2V12 - chains C and O; structure by X-ray diffraction, 3.20 A resolution.

# Chain C (and O)
Protein: Renin
Source organism: Homo sapiens
Notes: EC 3.4.23.15; chain O of this document is another copy of the same molecule, construct and numbering; everything in this record applies to it too
UniProtKB: P00797 (RENI_HUMAN); residues 1-340 here correspond to UniProt positions 67-406 (UniProt number = residue number + 66)
Amino-acid sequence (340 residues; row label = number of the first residue in the row):
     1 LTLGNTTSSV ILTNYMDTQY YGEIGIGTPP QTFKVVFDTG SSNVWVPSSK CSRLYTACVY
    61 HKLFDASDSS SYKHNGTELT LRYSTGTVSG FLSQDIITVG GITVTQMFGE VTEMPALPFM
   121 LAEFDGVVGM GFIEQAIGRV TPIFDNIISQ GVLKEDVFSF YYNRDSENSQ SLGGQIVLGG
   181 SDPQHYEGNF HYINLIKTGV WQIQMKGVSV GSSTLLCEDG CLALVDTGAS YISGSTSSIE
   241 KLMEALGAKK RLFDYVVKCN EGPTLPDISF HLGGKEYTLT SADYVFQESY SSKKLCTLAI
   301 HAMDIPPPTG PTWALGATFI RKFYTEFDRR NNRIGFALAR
Not modelled in the structure: 1-3, 168-170 (chain O: 1-4, 167-170)
Disulfide bonds: Cys51-Cys58, Cys217-Cys221, Cys259-Cys296
Residues lining bound ligands: C39 (N-[(2S,4S,5S,7R)-4-amino-8-(butylamino)-5-hydroxy-7-methyl-2-(1-methylethyl)-8-oxooctyl]-2-(3-methoxypropoxy)benzamide): Thr18, Gln19, Tyr20, Val36, Asp38, Gly40, Ser41, Ser42, Asn43, Arg82, Tyr83, Ser84, Thr85, Pro118, Phe119, Leu121, Ala122, Phe124, Val127, Gln135, Ile137, Tyr162, Leu224, Asp226, Thr227, Gly228, Ala229, Ser230, Ile305, Ala317
Curated features (UniProtKB/Swiss-Prot):
  - active site: Asp38, Asp226
  - glycosylation (N-linked (GlcNAc...) asparagine): Asn5, Asn75

# How chain C and chain O interact
Residue-residue contacts (21):
  Asp165(C) - Ser171(O)  hydrogen bond (backbone-backbone)
  Ser171(C) - Gln184(O)
  Glu187(C) - Ser8(O)
  Glu187(C) - Ser9(O)  hydrogen bond (side chain-backbone)
  Glu187(C) - Gly100(O)
  Glu187(C) - Gly101(O)  hydrogen bond (side chain-backbone)
  Pro263(C) - Tyr15(O)  hydrophobic
  Pro263(C) - Glu123(O)
  Thr264(C) - Glu123(O)
  Asp267(C) - Thr32(O)
  Asp267(C) - Lys34(O)  salt bridge
  Thr280(C) - Glu23(O)
  Thr280(C) - Lys34(O)
  Tyr290(C) - Asn14(O)  hydrogen bond (side chain-backbone)
  Tyr290(C) - Tyr15(O)  hydrophobic
  Tyr290(C) - Met16(O)
  Tyr290(C) - Asp165(O)
  Lys322(C) - Glu23(O)  salt bridge
  Leu338(C) - Gly100(O)
  Ala339(C) - Ile11(O)
  Arg340(C) - Thr7(O)  hydrogen bond (side chain-backbone)
Interface residues without a listed pair, chain C (18 interface residues in all): Arg164, Ser166, Gly188, Thr278, Ala282, Asp283
Interface residues without a listed pair, chain O (19 interface residues in all): Thr13, Lys62, Leu172

# Overview
18 residues of chain C and 19 residues of chain O are in contact, with 5 hydrogen bonds and 2 salt bridges.
Polar pairs include Asp267(C)-Lys34(O), Lys322(C)-Glu23(O) and Glu187(C)-Ser9(O). Ligands of chain C: compound
C39. From UniProt: active-site residues Asp38(C) and Asp226(C) on chain C.
Chain C and chain O are both Renin (Homo sapiens); the structure, Crystal Structure of Renin with Inhibitor 8,
was determined by X-ray diffraction (same publication as 2V13, 2V16, 2V0Z, 2V10 and 2V11).
